PDB entry 5ZQB | X-ray diffraction, 1.90 A resolution | chain A

== Chain A ==
Molecule: Lmo2812 protein
Source organism: Listeria monocytogenes EGD-e
Reference sequence: Q8Y3M3 (Q8Y3M3_LISMO); residue numbers follow UniProt; this construct covers 21-272
Sequence (276 residues; each row starts with the number of its first residue; numbers below 1 keep their minus sign (His-3 is residue -3)):
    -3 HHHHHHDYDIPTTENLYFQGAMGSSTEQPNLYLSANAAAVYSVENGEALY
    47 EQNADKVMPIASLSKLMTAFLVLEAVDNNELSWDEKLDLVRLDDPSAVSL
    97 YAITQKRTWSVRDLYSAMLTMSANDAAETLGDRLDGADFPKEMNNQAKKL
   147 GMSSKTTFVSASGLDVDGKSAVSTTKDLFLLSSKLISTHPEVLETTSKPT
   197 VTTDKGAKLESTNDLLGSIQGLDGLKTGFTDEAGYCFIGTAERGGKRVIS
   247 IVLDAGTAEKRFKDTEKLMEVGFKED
Unresolved in the structure: -3 to 23, 271-272
Glycans and other covalent adducts: open form - penicillin g (PNM) linked to Ser58
Differences from the reference sequence: expression tag (-3 to 20)
Residues lining bound ligands: open form - penicillin g (PNM): Ala57, Lys61, Ser92, Ala93, Val94, Met117, Ser118, Asn120, Leu160, Thr208, Lys222, Thr223, Gly224, Phe225, Thr226, Arg257
Reported in the primary citation:
  - binding site for open form - penicillin g: Ser58, Ser92, Ala93, Asn120, Thr223, Phe225, Arg257
  - catalytic residues: Phe225

== Summary ==
Covalently linked open form - penicillin g: at Ser58. From the paper: the catalytic residue Phe225; a binding
site for open form - penicillin g at Ser58, Ser92 and Ala93 among others.
Chain A is Lmo2812 protein (Listeria monocytogenes EGD-e); the structure, Crystal Structure of
Penicillin-Binding Protein D2 from Listeria monocytogenes in the Penicillin G bound form, was determined by
X-ray diffraction together with 5ZQC, 5ZQA, 5ZQD and 5ZQE from the same study.
